Entry 1G0O (X-ray diffraction, 1.70 A resolution); this record covers chains A and C of the 4 polymer chains in the assembly.

== Chain A (and C) ==
Protein: Trihydroxynaphthalene reductase
Organism: Magnaporthe grisea
Notes: EC 1.1.1.252; chain C of this document is another copy of the same molecule, construct and numbering; everything in this record applies to it too
UniProt: Q12634 (T4HR_MAGGR); numbering as in UniProt (aligned over 1-283)
Chain sequence (283 residues; row label = number of the first residue in the row):
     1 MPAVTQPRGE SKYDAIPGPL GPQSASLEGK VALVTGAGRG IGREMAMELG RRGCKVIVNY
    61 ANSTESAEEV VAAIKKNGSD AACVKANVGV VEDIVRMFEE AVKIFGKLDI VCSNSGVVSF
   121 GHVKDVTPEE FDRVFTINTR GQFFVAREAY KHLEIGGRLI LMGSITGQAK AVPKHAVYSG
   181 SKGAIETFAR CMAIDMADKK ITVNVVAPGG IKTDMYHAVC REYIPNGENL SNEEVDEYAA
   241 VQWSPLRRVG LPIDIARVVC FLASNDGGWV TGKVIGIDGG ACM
Unresolved in the structure: 1-11 (chain C: 1-2)
Sequence notes: engineered mutation Val241 (Ser in Q12634), Gln242 (Ala in Q12634), Arg247 (His in Q12634)
Curated features (UniProtKB/Swiss-Prot):
  - active site: Tyr178 (Proton acceptor)
  - binding site (substrate): Ser164
Ligand contacts:
  - NADPH (NDP; NADPH dihydro-nicotinamide-adenine-dinucleotide phosphate): Gly36, Ala37, Gly38, Arg39, Gly40, Ile41, Gly42, Asn59, Tyr60, Ala61, Asn62, Ser63, Ala86, Asn87, Val88, Gly89, Asn114, Ser115, Gly116, Val117, Ile137, Met162, Gly163, Ser164, Tyr178, Lys182, Pro208, Gly209, Gly210, Ile211, Thr213, Asp214, Met215, Tyr216
  - pyroquilon (PYQ): Ser164, Ile165, Thr166, Tyr178, Pro208, Gly209, Gly210, Met215, Tyr216, Val219, Cys220, Tyr223, Trp243, Met283

== Interface between chain A and chain C ==
Contacting residue pairs (9):
  Lys170(A) with Ala281(C); Cys282(C)
  Ala171(A) with Cys282(C), hydrophobic
  Ala281(A) with Lys170(C)
  Cys282(A) with Lys170(C); Ala171(C), hydrophobic; Cys282(C), hydrophobic; Met283(C), hydrogen bond (side chain-backbone)
  Met283(A) with Cys282(C), hydrogen bond (backbone-side chain)
Interface residues without a listed pair, chain A (6 interface residues in all): Gly280
Interface residues without a listed pair, chain C (6 interface residues in all): Gly280

== In short ==
The chain A/chain C interface involves 6 residues from each chain; the contacts include 2 hydrogen bonds. Its
one hydrogen-bonded contact is Cys282(A)-Met283(C). Ligands of chain A: NADPH and pyroquilon. Curated
annotation (UniProt) lists active-site residue Tyr178(A) and substrate-binding residue Ser164(A) on chain A.
Both chains are Trihydroxynaphthalene reductase (Magnaporthe grisea). Entry 1G0O (Structure of
trihydroxynaphthalene reductase in complex with NADPH and pyroquilon) was determined by X-ray diffraction,
deposited together with 1DOH and 1G0N.
